8VGW - chains A and F of the 12 polymer chains in the assembly; structure by electron microscopy, 3.90 A resolution.

# Chain A
Protein: CH848 DE3 SOSIP gp120
From: Human immunodeficiency virus 1
Reference sequence: A0A1W6IPB2 (A0A1W6IPB2_9HIV1); residues 4-469 here correspond to UniProt positions 30-495 (UniProt number = residue number + 26)
Chain sequence (471 residues; each row starts with the number of its first residue):
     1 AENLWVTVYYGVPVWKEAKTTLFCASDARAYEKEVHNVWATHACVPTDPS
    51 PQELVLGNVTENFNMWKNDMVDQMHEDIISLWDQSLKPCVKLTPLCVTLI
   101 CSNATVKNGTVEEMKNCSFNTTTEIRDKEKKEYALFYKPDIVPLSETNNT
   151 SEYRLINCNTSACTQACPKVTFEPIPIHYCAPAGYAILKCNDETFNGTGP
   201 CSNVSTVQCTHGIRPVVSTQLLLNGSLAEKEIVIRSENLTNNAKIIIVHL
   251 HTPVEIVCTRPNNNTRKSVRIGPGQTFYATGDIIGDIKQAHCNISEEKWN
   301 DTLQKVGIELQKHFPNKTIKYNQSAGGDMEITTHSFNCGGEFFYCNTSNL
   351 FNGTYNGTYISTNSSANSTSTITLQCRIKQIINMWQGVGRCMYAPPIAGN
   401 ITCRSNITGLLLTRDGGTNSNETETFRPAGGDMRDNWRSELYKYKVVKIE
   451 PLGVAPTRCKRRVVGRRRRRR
Unresolved in the structure: 361-370
Sequence notes: expression tag (1-3, 470-471); conflict C163 (Val189 in A0A1W6IPB2), C391 (Ala417 in A0A1W6IPB2), K448 (Glu474 in A0A1W6IPB2), E450 (Gln476 in A0A1W6IPB2), V454 (Ile480 in A0A1W6IPB2), R458 (Gly484 in A0A1W6IPB2), C459 (Ala485 in A0A1W6IPB2), G465 (Glu491 in A0A1W6IPB2), R467 (Glu493 in A0A1W6IPB2), R468 (Lys494 in A0A1W6IPB2)
Disulfides: C24-C44, C89-C167, C96-C158, C101-C117, C180-C209, C190-C201, C258-C292, C338-C403, C345-C376

# Chain F
Protein: CH848 DE3 SOSIP gp41
From: Human immunodeficiency virus 1
Reference sequence: A0A1W6IPB2 (A0A1W6IPB2_9HIV1); residues 472-624 here correspond to UniProt positions 496-648 (UniProt number = residue number + 24)
Chain sequence (153 residues; row label = number of the first residue in the row):
   472 AVGIGAVFLGFLGAAGSTMGAASMTLTVQARNLLSGIVQQQSNLLRAIEA
   522 QQHMLKLTVWGIKQLQARVLAVERYLRDQQLLGIWGCSGKLICCTNVPWN
   572 SSWSNRNLSEIWDNMTWLQWDKEISNYTQIIYGLLEESQNQQEKNEQDLL
   622 ALD
Unresolved in the structure: 510-526
Sequence notes: conflict V473 (Ala497 in A0A1W6IPB2), I475 (Leu499 in A0A1W6IPB2), V478 (Leu502 in A0A1W6IPB2), 21 further conflict positions vs the reference (A0A1W6IPB2) not listed
Disulfides: C558-C564

# Interface between chain A and chain F
Residue-residue contacts - 28 pairs, chain A then chain F:
  K460(A) - L623(F)
  K460(A) - D624(F)
  R461(A) - D624(F)
  R462(A) - D624(F)
  V463(A) - D624(F)  hydrogen bond (backbone-side chain)
  R466(A) - D624(F)  salt bridge
  R467(A) - D624(F)
  R468(A) - A622(F)
  R468(A) - D624(F)  salt bridge
  R469(A) - Q613(F)
  R469(A) - N616(F)
  R469(A) - L621(F)
  R469(A) - A622(F)
  R470(A) - K615(F)  hydrogen bond (side chain-backbone)
  R470(A) - N616(F)  hydrogen bond (backbone-backbone)
  R470(A) - E617(F)
  R470(A) - Q618(F)
  R470(A) - D619(F)  salt bridge
  R470(A) - L620(F)
  R470(A) - L621(F)  hydrogen bond (backbone-backbone)
  R470(A) - A622(F)  hydrogen bond (backbone-backbone)
  R471(A) - E617(F)
  R471(A) - Q618(F)  hydrogen bond (backbone-backbone)
  R471(A) - D619(F)  hydrogen bond (side chain-backbone)
  R471(A) - L620(F)  hydrogen bond (side chain-backbone)
  R471(A) - L621(F)
  R471(A) - A622(F)
  R471(A) - L623(F)
Other interface residues (no listed pair), chain A (13 interface residues in all): Y9, T457, R458

# Summary
13 residues of chain A and 11 residues of chain F are in contact; the contacts include 8 hydrogen bonds and 3
salt bridges. Polar contacts include R466(A)-D624(F), R468(A)-D624(F) and R470(A)-D619(F).
Chain A is CH848 DE3 SOSIP gp120 and chain F is CH848 DE3 SOSIP gp41, both from Human immunodeficiency virus
1; the structure, VRC01 Fab bound to the HIV-1 CH848 DE3 SOSIP, was determined by electron microscopy together
with 8VGV, 8VH2 and 8VH3 from the same study.
